7M4F - chains A and P of the 4 polymer chains in the assembly; structure by X-ray diffraction, 1.95 A resolution.

# Chain A
Molecule: DNA polymerase lambda
Source organism: Homo sapiens
Notes: EC 2.7.7.7, 4.2.99.-
UniProtKB: Q9UGP5 (DPOLL_HUMAN); residue numbers follow UniProt; this construct covers 242-464, 470-575
Amino-acid sequence (329 residues; each row starts with the number of its first residue; note: 5 numbers in that range are skipped by the numbering (no residue carries them; nothing is unmodelled there)):
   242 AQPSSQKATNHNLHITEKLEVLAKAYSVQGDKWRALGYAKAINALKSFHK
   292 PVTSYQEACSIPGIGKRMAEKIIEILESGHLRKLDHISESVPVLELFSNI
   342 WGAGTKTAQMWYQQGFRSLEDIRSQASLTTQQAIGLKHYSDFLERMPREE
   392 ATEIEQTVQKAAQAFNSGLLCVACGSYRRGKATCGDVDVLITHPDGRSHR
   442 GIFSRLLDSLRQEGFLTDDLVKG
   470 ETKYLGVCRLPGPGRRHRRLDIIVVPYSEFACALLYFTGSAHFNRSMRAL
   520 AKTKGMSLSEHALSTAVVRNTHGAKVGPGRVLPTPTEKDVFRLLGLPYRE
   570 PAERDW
Disordered / not traced: 242-250, 536-546
Differences from the reference sequence: conflict Lys463 (Ser in Q9UGP5), Gly464 (Gln in Q9UGP5), Thr471 (Gln in Q9UGP5); engineered mutation Ala543 (Cys in Q9UGP5)
Ion coordination: Na+ site 1: Ser339, Ile341, Ala344 (shared with DA5(P) of chain P); Na+ site 2: Asp427, Asp429, Asp490 (shared with DC6(P), DC7(P) of chain P); Mg2+: Asp427, Asp429 (together with pyrophosphate) (shared with DC7(P) of chain P)
Ligand contacts: pyrophosphate (PPV): Arg386, Gly416, Ser417, Arg420, Cys425, Gly426, Asp427, Asp429, Thr507
What the authors report for this chain:
  - conformationally variable residues (side-chain flip): Asp427

# Chain P
Molecule: 7-nt DNA strand
Sequence (7 nucleotides; row label = number of the first residue in the row):
     1 CAGTACC
Ion coordination: Na+ site 1: DA5 (shared with Ser339(A), Ile341(A), Ala344(A) of chain A); Na+ site 2: DC6, DC7 (shared with Asp427(A), Asp429(A), Asp490(A) of chain A); Mg2+: DC7 (together with pyrophosphate) (shared with Asp427(A), Asp429(A) of chain A)

# How chain A and chain P interact
Contacting residue pairs - 28 pairs, chain A then chain P:
  Ile341(A) - DA5(P)  phosphate contact
  Trp342(A) - DA5(P)  hydrogen bond to the phosphate
  Trp342(A) - DC6(P)  hydrogen bond to the phosphate
  Gly343(A) - DT4(P)  phosphate contact
  Gly343(A) - DA5(P)  hydrogen bond to the phosphate
  Ala344(A) - DT4(P)  phosphate contact
  Ala344(A) - DA5(P)  phosphate contact
  Gly345(A) - DT4(P)  hydrogen bond to the phosphate
  Gly345(A) - DA5(P)  phosphate contact
  Thr346(A) - DT4(P)  hydrogen bond to the phosphate
  Lys347(A) - DG3(P)  phosphate contact
  Lys347(A) - DT4(P)  hydrogen bond to the phosphate
  Thr348(A) - DG3(P)  phosphate contact
  Thr348(A) - DT4(P)  hydrogen bond to the phosphate
  Arg420(A) - DC7(P)  phosphate contact
  Asp427(A) - DC7(P)  phosphate contact
  Asp429(A) - DC6(P)  phosphate contact
  Asp429(A) - DC7(P)  phosphate contact
  Leu474(A) - DC6(P)  sugar contact
  Arg488(A) - DC6(P)  salt bridge to the phosphate
  Asp490(A) - DC6(P)  sugar contact
  Tyr505(A) - DC6(P)  hydrogen bond to the base
  Tyr505(A) - DC7(P)  hydrogen bond to the base
  Phe506(A) - DC7(P)  sugar contact
  Thr507(A) - DC7(P)  phosphate contact
  Gly508(A) - DC7(P)  phosphate contact
  Ala510(A) - DC7(P)  base contact
  Asn513(A) - DC7(P)  hydrogen bond to the base
Other interface residues (no listed pair), chain A (24 interface residues in all): Gly416, Lys472, Ser509, Arg517

# Summary
Chain A and chain P form an interface of 24 and 5 residues respectively, with 10 hydrogen bonds and 1 salt
bridge. Polar contacts include Tyr505(A)-DC6(P), Tyr505(A)-DC7(P) and Asn513(A)-DC7(P). Chain A binds
pyrophosphate. Ser339(A), Ile341(A), Ala344(A) and DA5(P) form the Na+ site 1. From the paper: conformational
variability at Asp427(A).
Chain A is DNA polymerase lambda (Homo sapiens) and chain P is a 7-nt DNA strand; the structure, DNA
Polymerase Lambda, dCTP:At Mg2+ Product State Ternary Complex, 300 min, was determined by X-ray diffraction
together with 7M43, 7M44, 7M45, 7M46, 7M47, 7M48 and 12 further entries from the same study.
